8BHY - chains B and d of the 20 polymer chains in the assembly; structure by electron microscopy, 5.33 A resolution (low resolution: residue-level contacts below are approximate; hydrogen-bond / salt-bridge calls are withheld).

Chain B:
Name: X-ray repair cross-complementing protein 6
Source organism: Homo sapiens
Notes: EC 3.6.4.-, 4.2.99.-
UniProt: P12956 (XRCC6_HUMAN); numbering as in UniProt (aligned over 1-609)
Sequence (609 residues; numbered 1 to 609; the number before each row is that of its first residue):
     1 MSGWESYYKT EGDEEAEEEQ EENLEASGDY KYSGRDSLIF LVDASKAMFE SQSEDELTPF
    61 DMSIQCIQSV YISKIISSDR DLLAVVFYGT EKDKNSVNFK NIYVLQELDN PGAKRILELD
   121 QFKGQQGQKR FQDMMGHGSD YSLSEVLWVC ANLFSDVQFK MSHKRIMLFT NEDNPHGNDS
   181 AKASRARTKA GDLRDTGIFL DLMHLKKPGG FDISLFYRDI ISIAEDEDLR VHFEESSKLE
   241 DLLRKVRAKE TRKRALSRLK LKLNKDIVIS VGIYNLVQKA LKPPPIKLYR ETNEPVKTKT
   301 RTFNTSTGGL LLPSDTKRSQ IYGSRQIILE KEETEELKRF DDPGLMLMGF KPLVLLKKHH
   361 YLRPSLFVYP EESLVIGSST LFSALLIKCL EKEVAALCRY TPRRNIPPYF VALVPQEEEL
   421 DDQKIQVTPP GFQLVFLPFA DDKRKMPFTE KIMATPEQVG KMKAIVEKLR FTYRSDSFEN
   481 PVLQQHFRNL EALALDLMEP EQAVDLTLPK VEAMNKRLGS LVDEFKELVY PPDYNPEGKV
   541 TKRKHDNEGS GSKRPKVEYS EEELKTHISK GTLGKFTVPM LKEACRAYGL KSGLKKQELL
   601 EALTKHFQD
Unresolved in the structure: 1-31, 539-609
UniProt features mapped onto this chain:
  - region: Val578 to Glu583 (Interaction with BAX)
  - active site: Lys31 (Schiff-base intermediate with DNA)
  - modified residue: Ser2 (N-acetylserine), Ser6 (Phosphoserine), Ser27 (Phosphoserine), Lys31 (N6-acetyllysine), Ser51 (Phosphoserine), Ser306 (Phosphoserine), Lys317 (N6-acetyllysine), Lys331 (N6-acetyllysine), Lys338 (N6-acetyllysine), Thr455 (Phosphothreonine), Lys461 (N6-acetyllysine), Ser477 (Phosphoserine), Ser520 (Phosphoserine), Lys539 (N6-acetyllysine), Lys542 (N6-acetyllysine), Lys544 (N6-acetyllysine), Ser550 (Phosphoserine), Lys553 (N6-acetyllysine), Lys556 (N6-acetyllysine), Ser560 (Phosphoserine) and 1 more in UniProt
  - cross-link (Glycyl lysine isopeptide (Lys-Gly)): Lys287 (interchain with G-Cter in SUMO2), Lys317 (interchain with G-Cter in SUMO2), Lys556 (interchain with G-Cter in SUMO2)
  - mutagenesis: Lys31 (K31A: Diminishes the ability to form a Schiff base. Abolishes adduct formation; when associated with A-160 and A-164), Lys160 (K160A: Abolishes adduct formation; when associated with A-31 and A-160), Lys164 (K164A: Abolishes adduct formation; when associated with A-31 and A-164), Lys539 (K539Q: Complete loss of suppression of BAX-induced apoptosis; K539R: No effect on suppression of BAX-induced apoptosis), Lys542 (K542Q: Complete loss of suppression of BAX-induced apoptosis; K542R: No effect on suppression of BAX-induced apoptosis), Lys544 (K544R: No effect on suppression of BAX-induced apoptosis), Lys553 (K553Q: Partial loss of suppression of BAX-induced apoptosis; K553R: No effect on suppression of BAX-induced apoptosis), Lys556 (K556R: No effect on suppression of BAX-induced apoptosis), Lys570 (K570R: Loss of methylation; loss of anti-apoptotic activity; no effect on XRCC5 stabilization)
What the authors report for this chain:
  - mutagenesis - H163A, R165E, F471E, R517E: decreased co-localization with Protein PAXX

Chain d:
Molecule: 25-nt DNA strand
Sequence (25 nucleotides; each row starts with the number of its first residue):
    15 AATAATAGTT TTTAGTTTAT TGGGC

Interface between chain B and chain d:
Contacting residue pairs (6):
  Arg254(B) - DT24(d)
  Arg254(B) - DT25(d)
  Arg254(B) - DT26(d)
  Gln278(B) - DT26(d)
  Gln278(B) - DT27(d)
  Lys338(B) - DG29(d)
Also at the interface, not in a pair above, chain B (5 interface residues in all): Thr251, Leu256

Overview:
Chain B and chain d each contribute 5 residues to their interface. Curated annotation (UniProt) lists
active-site residue Lys31(B) and 9 mutagenesis sites on chain B. From the paper: H163A, R165E and F471E of
chain B, among others, reduce co-localization with Protein PAXX.
Here chain B is X-ray repair cross-complementing protein 6 (Homo sapiens) and chain d is a 25-nt DNA strand.
Entry 8BHY (DNA-PK Ku80 mediated dimer bound to PAXX and XLF) was determined by electron microscopy, deposited
together with 8ASC, 7ZYG, 8BH3, 8BHV and 7ZWA.
